7OOD - chains 3 and k of the 31 polymer chains in the assembly; structure by electron microscopy, 3.40 A resolution.

Chain 3:
Molecule: 23S ribosomal RNA
From: Mycoplasma pneumoniae (strain ATCC 29342 / M129)
Sequence (2907 nucleotides; row label = number of the first residue in the row):
     1 UACAAUAAGU UACUAAGGGC UUAUGGUGGA UGCCUUGGCA CUAAUAGGCG AUGAAGGACG
    61 UGUUAACCUG CGAUAAGCUU CGGGUAGGUG GUAAGAACCU CAGAUCCGGA GAUUUCCGAA
   121 UGGAGCAAUC CGGUAGUUGG AAACAGCUAU CAUUAAUUGA UGAAUAAAUA GUCAAUUAAA
   181 GCAAUACGUG GUGAAGUGAA ACAUCUCAGU AGCCACAGGA AAAGAAAACG AAUGUGAUUC
   241 CGUGUGUAGU GGCGAGCGAA AGCGGAACAG GCCAAACUUA UCAUUAGAUA GGGGUUGUAG
   301 GGCUUGCAAU GUGGACUUGA AAACGAUAGA AGAAGCUGUU GGAAAGCAGC GCGCAAAAGG
   361 GUGAUAGCCC CGUAUUUGAA AUUGUUUUCA UACCUAGCGA GAUCCCUGAG UAGCUCGGAA
   421 AACGUUAUUU UGAGUGAAUC UGCCCAGACC AUUGGGUAAG CCUAAAUACU AAUUAGUGAC
   481 CGAUAGCGAA ACAGUACCGU GAGGGAAAGG UGAAAAGAAC CCAGAGAUGG GAGUGAAAUA
   541 GAUUCUGAAA CCAUAUGCCU ACAACGUGUC AGAGCACAUU AAUGUGUGAU GGCGUGCGUU
   601 UUGAAGUAUG AGCCGGCGAG UUAUGAUAGC AAGCGUUAGU UAACCAGGAG AUGGGGAGCU
   661 GUAGCGAAAG CGAGUUUUAA AAGAGCGUUU GUUUGUUAUU AUAGACCCGA AACGGGUUGA
   721 GCUAGUCAUG AGCAGGUUGA AGGUUGAGUA ACAUCAACUG GAGGACCGAA CCGACUCUCG
   781 UUGAAACGAU AGCGGAUGAC UUGUGAUUAG GGGUGAAAUU CCAAUCGAAA UCCGUGAUAG
   841 CUGGUUCUCG UCGAAAUAGC UUUAAGGCUA GCGUGAGAUC ACAAAUAAGU GGAGGUAAAG
   901 CUACUGAAUG UAUGAUGGCG CCACCUAGGC GUACUGAAUA CAAUUAAACU CUGAAUGCCA
   961 UUUAUUUUAU UCUCGCAGUC AGACAGUGGG GGAUAAGCUU CAUUGUCAAG AGGGGAAGAG
  1021 CCCAGAUCAU UAAAUAAGGU CCCCAAAAUA UACUAAGUGG AAAAGGAUGU GAAAGUGCUA
  1081 AAACAGCAAG GAUGUUGGCU UAGAAGCAGC CAUCGUUUAA AGAGUGCGUA ACAGCUCACU
  1141 UGUCGAGUGU UUUUGCGCCG AAGAUGUAAC GGGGCUAAGU AUAUUACCGA AUUUAUGGAU
  1201 AAGAUUUAUA UCUUGUGGUA GACGAGCGUU GUAUUGGAGU UGAAGUCAAA GCGUGAGCAU
  1261 UGGUGGAUCC AAUACAAGUG AGAAUGCCGG CAUGAGUAAC GCUUGGGAGU GAGAAUCUCC
  1321 CAAACCGAUU GACUAAGGUU UCCUGGACCA GGGUCGUCCU UCCAGGGUUA GUCUGGACCU
  1381 AAGCUGAGGC UGAAAAGCGU AGGCGAUGGA CAACAGGUUA AUAUUCCUGU ACUUACAGUU
  1441 AGACUGAUGG AGUGACAAAG AAGGUUUUCC ACCCCCAUAA UUGGAUUUGG GGAUAAAUCA
  1501 UAAGGUGGUA CAAUAGGCAA AUCCGUUGUG CAUAACAUUG AGUGAUGAUG UCGAGUGAAU
  1561 GAGUGAUCAA GUAGCGAAGG UGGUAUUAAU CAUGCUUUCA AGAAAAGCUU CUAGGGUUAA
  1621 UCUAGCUGUA ACCAGUACCG AGAACGAACA CACGUAGUCA AGGAGAGGAU CCUAAGGUUA
  1681 GCGAGUGAAC UAUAGCCAAG GAACUCUGCA AAUUAACCCC GUAAGUUAGC GAGAAGGGGU
  1741 GCUUAUGUAA AAGUAAGCCG CAGUGAAGAA CGAGGGGGGA CUGUUUAACU AAAACACAAC
  1801 UCUAUGCCAA ACCGUAAGGU GAUGUAUAUG GGGUGACACC UGCCCAGUGC UGGAAGGUUA
  1861 AAGAAGGAGG UUAGCGCAAG CGAAGCUUUU AACUGAAGCC CCAGUGAACG GCGGCCGUAA
  1921 CUAUAACGGU CCUAAGGUAG CGAAAUUCCU AGUCGGGUAA AUUCCGUCCC GCUUGAAUGG
  1981 UGUAACCAUC UCUUGACUGU CUCGGCUAUA GACUCGGUGA AAUCCAGGUA CGGGUGAAGA
  2041 CACCCGUUAG GCGCAACGGG ACGGAAAGAC CCCGUGAAGC UUUACUGUAG CUUAAUAUUG
  2101 AUCAGGACAU UAUCAUGUAG AGAAUAGGUA GGAGCAAUCG AUGCAAGUUC GCUAGGACUU
  2161 GUUGAUGCGA AAGGUGGAAU ACUACCCUUG GUUGUGUGCU GUUCUAAUUG GUAACUGUUA
  2221 UCCAGUUUCA AGACAGUGUU AGGUGGGCAG UUUGACUGGG GCGGUCGCCU CCUAAAAGGU
  2281 AACGGAGGCG UACAAAGGUA CCUUCAGUAC GGUUGGAAAU CGUAUGUAGA GUGUAAUGGU
  2341 GUAAGGGUGC UUGACUGUGA GACAUACAGG UCGAACAGGU GAGAAAUCAG GUCAUAGUGA
  2401 UCCGGUGGUC CAGUAUGGAA UGGCCAUCGC UCAACGGAUA AAAGCUACUC CGGGGAUAAC
  2461 AGGCUGAUAC UGCCCAAGAG UUCAUAUCGA CGGCAGUGUU UGGCACCUCG AUGUCGACUC
  2521 AUCUCAUCCU CGAGCUGAAG CAGGUUCGAA GGGUUCGGCU GUUCGCCGAU UAAAGAGAUA
  2581 CGUGAGUUGG GUUCAAACCG UCGUGAGACA GGUUGGUCCC UAUCUAUUGU GCCCGUAGGA
  2641 AGAUUGAAGA GUGUUGCUUC UAGUACGAGA GGACCGAAGC GAGGACACCU CUUAUGCUCC
  2701 AGUUGUAGCG CCAGCUGCAC CGCUGGGUAG UAACGUGUCU AUUAGAUAAA CGCUGAAAGC
  2761 AUCUAAGUGU GAAACUAUCU CAAAGAUUAA UCUUCCCAUU UCGCAAGAAA GUAAGAGCCG
  2821 UCAAAGACGA UGACGUUGAU AGGUUACAGG UGUAAGCAUA GUGAUAUGUU GAGCUGAGUA
  2881 AUACUAAUUG CUCGAGGACU UAUUGGA
Not modelled in the structure: 1-7, 1560-1569, 2803-2806, 2901-2907
Bound ions: Mg2+ site 1 near G447 (its only coordinating residue here); Mg2+ site 2 near U600 (its only coordinating residue here); Mg2+ site 3: U609, A2511; Mg2+ site 4 near U781 (its only coordinating residue here); Mg2+ site 5 near A898 (its only coordinating residue here); Mg2+ site 6: A1295, U2623; Mg2+ site 7: A1298, C2013; Mg2+ site 8: A1298, A1299, A2012; Mg2+ site 9 near G1642 (its only coordinating residue here); Mg2+ site 10 near A1656 (its only coordinating residue here); Mg2+ site 11 near U1670 (its only coordinating residue here); Mg2+ site 12 near G1835 (its only coordinating residue here); 5 more Mg2+ sites not listed; 1 more K+ sites not listed
Small-molecule neighbours: chloramphenicol (CLM): G2068, A2459, C2460, A2511, U2512, G2513, U2514

Chain k:
Name: 50S ribosomal protein L15
From: Mycoplasma pneumoniae (strain ATCC 29342 / M129)
UniProt: Q50300 (RL15_MYCPN); numbering as in UniProt (aligned over 1-151)
Amino-acid sequence (151 residues; each row starts with the number of its first residue):
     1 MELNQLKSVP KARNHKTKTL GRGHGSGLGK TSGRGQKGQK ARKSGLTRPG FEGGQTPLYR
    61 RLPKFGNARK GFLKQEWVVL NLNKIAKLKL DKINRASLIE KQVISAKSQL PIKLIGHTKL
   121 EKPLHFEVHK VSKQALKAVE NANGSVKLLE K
Not modelled in the structure: 1-2, 151

Interface between chain 3 and chain k:
Contacting residue pairs (161):
  A199(3) with Arg-48(k), sugar contact
  A200(3) with Gln-39(k), base contact; Thr-47(k), base contact; Arg-48(k), salt bridge to the phosphate; Phe-51(k), base contact
  A248(3) with Gly-71(k), hydrogen bond to the sugar; Phe-72(k), sugar contact; Leu-73(k), sugar contact
  G249(3) with Asn-67(k), hydrogen bond to the phosphate; Lys-70(k), phosphate contact; Gly-71(k), hydrogen bond to the phosphate
  C253(3) with Lys-64(k), hydrogen bond to the sugar
  G254(3) with Arg-60(k), hydrogen bond to the sugar
  A255(3) with Arg-48(k), phosphate contact
  U599(3) with Lys-30(k), salt bridge to the phosphate
  U600(3) with Lys-30(k), salt bridge to the phosphate; Gln-36(k), hydrogen bond to the phosphate; Lys-37(k), phosphate contact
  U601(3) with Gln-36(k), phosphate contact; Lys-37(k), salt bridge to the phosphate
  G620(3) with Leu-20(k), sugar contact; Arg-22(k), salt bridge to the phosphate; Thr-31(k), base contact; Ser-32(k), hydrogen bond to the base; Arg-34(k), base contact
  G629(3) with His-15(k), hydrogen bond to the base
  C630(3) with His-15(k), base contact
  A631(3) with Ala-12(k), sugar contact
  U636(3) with Lys-87(k), hydrogen bond to the sugar
  U637(3) with Asn-81(k), base contact; Lys-84(k), base contact; Ile-85(k), hydrogen bond to the base; Val-103(k), sugar contact
  A657(3) with Ser-105(k), phosphate contact
  U662(3) with Lys-84(k), hydrogen bond to the sugar
  A663(3) with Asn-81(k), hydrogen bond to the phosphate; Asn-83(k), phosphate contact; Ile-115(k), base contact; Gly-116(k), base contact
  C665(3) with Lys-74(k), base contact
  G666(3) with Lys-74(k), base contact
  A667(3) with Gly-66(k), hydrogen bond to the sugar; Asn-67(k), sugar contact; Ala-68(k), hydrogen bond to the sugar
  A668(3) with Ala-68(k), sugar contact
  A669(3) with Arg-69(k), sugar contact; Lys-74(k), phosphate contact
  G670(3) with Lys-74(k), hydrogen bond to the base
  C671(3) with Lys-113(k), base contact; Lys-130(k), salt bridge to the phosphate; Lys-133(k), hydrogen bond to the phosphate
  G672(3) with Lys-113(k), hydrogen bond to the base; Ile-115(k), base contact; Ser-132(k), phosphate contact; Lys-133(k), salt bridge to the phosphate; Gln-134(k), hydrogen bond to the phosphate
  A673(3) with Ile-115(k), phosphate contact; Gly-116(k), hydrogen bond to the phosphate; His-117(k), hydrogen bond to the phosphate; Ser-132(k), phosphate contact; Gln-134(k), hydrogen bond to the phosphate
  G674(3) with Gln-134(k), hydrogen bond to the phosphate
  G695(3) with Arg-13(k), sugar contact
  U696(3) with Arg-13(k), sugar contact; His-15(k), hydrogen bond to the sugar
  U697(3) with His-15(k), sugar contact; Lys-16(k), hydrogen bond to the sugar; Thr-17(k), phosphate contact
  A698(3) with Thr-17(k), phosphate contact; Lys-18(k), hydrogen bond to the phosphate
  U699(3) with Lys-18(k), salt bridge to the phosphate
  A701(3) with Leu-46(k), phosphate contact
  A705(3) with Lys-43(k), salt bridge to the phosphate; Ser-44(k), phosphate contact
  C706(3) with Arg-34(k), salt bridge to the phosphate; Ala-41(k), hydrogen bond to the base; Ser-44(k), hydrogen bond to the phosphate
  C707(3) with Lys-43(k), phosphate contact
  G840(3) with Gln-39(k), sugar contact; Arg-42(k), phosphate contact
  C841(3) with Lys-37(k), phosphate contact; Arg-42(k), salt bridge to the phosphate
  U842(3) with Lys-37(k), salt bridge to the phosphate; Arg-42(k), salt bridge to the phosphate
  G843(3) with Lys-37(k), phosphate contact
  U845(3) with Gly-21(k), hydrogen bond to the sugar; Lys-30(k), hydrogen bond to the base; Thr-31(k), base contact
  U846(3) with Gly-21(k), phosphate contact; Arg-22(k), hydrogen bond to the base; Gly-23(k), hydrogen bond to the phosphate; Gly-29(k), phosphate contact; Lys-30(k), phosphate contact
  C847(3) with Arg-22(k), sugar contact
  U848(3) with His-24(k), hydrogen bond to the phosphate; Gly-25(k), hydrogen bond to the phosphate; Ser-26(k), base contact
  C849(3) with Gly-25(k), hydrogen bond to the base
  G859(3) with Gln-55(k), base contact
  C860(3) with Gln-55(k), hydrogen bond to the sugar
  U861(3) with Gly-53(k), hydrogen bond to the sugar; Gly-54(k), sugar contact; Gln-55(k), sugar contact
  G866(3) with Gln-39(k), hydrogen bond to the phosphate
  G867(3) with Gln-39(k), sugar contact; Lys-40(k), phosphate contact; Glu-52(k), hydrogen bond to the base
  C868(3) with Lys-40(k), salt bridge to the phosphate; Phe-51(k), sugar contact; Glu-52(k), hydrogen bond to the sugar
  G978(3) with Gly-35(k), phosphate contact; Lys-40(k), salt bridge to the phosphate
  U979(3) with Gly-35(k), phosphate contact; Gln-36(k), hydrogen bond to the phosphate
  A1220(3) with Thr-31(k), phosphate contact
  G1221(3) with Thr-31(k), hydrogen bond to the phosphate; Gly-33(k), hydrogen bond to the phosphate; Arg-34(k), phosphate contact; Gly-35(k), hydrogen bond to the phosphate
  A1222(3) with Lys-18(k), salt bridge to the phosphate; Leu-28(k), phosphate contact
  C1223(3) with Lys-16(k), base contact; Lys-18(k), phosphate contact
  G1224(3) with Lys-16(k), hydrogen bond to the base
  U1235(3) with Leu-6(k), sugar contact
  A1272(3) with Leu-6(k), base contact
  U1273(3) with Leu-6(k), base contact; Lys-7(k), sugar contact; Ser-8(k), hydrogen bond to the sugar; Val-9(k), sugar contact
  A1274(3) with Ser-8(k), sugar contact
  C1275(3) with Asn-14(k), hydrogen bond to the phosphate
  G1280(3) with Arg-22(k), salt bridge to the phosphate
  A2366(3) with Gln-55(k), base contact
  C2367(3) with Gln-55(k), base contact; Leu-58(k), sugar contact; Arg-61(k), hydrogen bond to the base
  A2368(3) with Arg-61(k), hydrogen bond to the sugar
  A2400(3) with Arg-61(k), hydrogen bond to the sugar
  U2401(3) with Arg-60(k), hydrogen bond to the sugar; Arg-61(k), sugar contact; Leu-62(k), sugar contact; Pro-63(k), phosphate contact
  C2402(3) with Pro-63(k), phosphate contact; Lys-64(k), hydrogen bond to the phosphate
  C2403(3) with Lys-64(k), salt bridge to the phosphate
  A2412(3) with Arg-69(k), hydrogen bond to the phosphate
  G2413(3) with Arg-69(k), salt bridge to the phosphate
  U2414(3) with Lys-70(k), base contact; Gly-71(k), base contact; Phe-72(k), sugar contact
  G2422(3) with Ala-68(k), base contact
  G2423(3) with Gly-66(k), phosphate contact; Ala-68(k), sugar contact
  C2424(3) with Gly-66(k), hydrogen bond to the phosphate
  G2436(3) with Gln-55(k), base contact; Thr-56(k), hydrogen bond to the sugar; Arg-61(k), base contact
  G2437(3) with Thr-56(k), hydrogen bond to the base; Arg-61(k), base contact
  A2456(3) with Lys-37(k), base contact
Other interface residues (no listed pair), chain 3 (91 interface residues in all): U250, G256, U700, A839, U863, A977, A1225, U1234, G2369
Other interface residues (no listed pair), chain k (82 interface residues in all): Gln-5, Thr-19, Gly-38, Pro-49, Tyr-59, Phe-65, Leu-88, Lys-101, Ala-135

Summary:
Chain 3 and chain k form an interface of 91 and 82 residues respectively; the contacts include 55 hydrogen
bonds and 19 salt bridges. Among the polar pairs are G620(3)/Ser-32(k), G629(3)/His-15(k) and
U637(3)/Ile-85(k). Chain 3 binds chloramphenicol.
Here chain 3 is 23S ribosomal RNA and chain k is 50S ribosomal protein L15, both from Mycoplasma pneumoniae
(strain ATCC 29342 / M129). Entry 7OOD (Mycoplasma pneumoniae 50S subunit of ribosomes in
chloramphenicol-treated cells) was determined by electron microscopy, deposited together with 7OOC, 7P6Z,
7PAH, 7PAI, 7PAJ, 7PAK and 23 further entries.
